7T7F - chain A; structure by X-ray diffraction, 2.30 A resolution.

Chain A:
Molecule: Beta-lactamase OXA-23
Organism: Acinetobacter baumannii
Reference sequence: V5TGX0 (V5TGX0_ACIBA); residues 31-273 here correspond to UniProt positions 20-262 (UniProt number = residue number - 11)
Chain sequence (243 residues; numbered 31 to 273; the number before each row is that of its first residue):
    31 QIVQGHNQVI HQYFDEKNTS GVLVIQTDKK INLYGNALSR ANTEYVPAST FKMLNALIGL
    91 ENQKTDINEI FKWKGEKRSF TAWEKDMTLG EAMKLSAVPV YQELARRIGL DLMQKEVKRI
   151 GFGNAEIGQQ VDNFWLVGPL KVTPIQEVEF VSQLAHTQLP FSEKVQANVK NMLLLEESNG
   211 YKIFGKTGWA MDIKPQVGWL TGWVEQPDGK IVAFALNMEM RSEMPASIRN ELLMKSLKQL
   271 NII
Disordered / not traced: 31-34
Modified positions: Lys82 (lysine nz-carboxylic acid; KCX)
Covalent attachments: compound FDX linked to Ser79
Small-molecule neighbours: FDX ((2R,4S)-2-(1,3-dihydroxypropan-2-yl)-4-{[(3R,5R)-5-(dimethylcarbamoyl)pyrrolidin-3-yl]sulfanyl}-3,4-dihydro-2H-pyrrole-5-carboxylic acid): Ala78, Lys82, Phe110, Ala112, Trp113, Lys124, Leu125, Ser126, Val128, Leu166, Thr217, Gly218, Trp219, Met221, Arg259
Reported in the primary citation:
  - catalytic residues: Ser79, Trp219
  - binding site for FDX: Ser79, Lys82, Phe110, Trp113, Thr217, Trp219, Arg259
  - conformationally variable residues (side-chain flip): Ser79, Val128
  - post-translational modification sites: Lys82
  - catalytic residues: Lys82 (proposed by the authors, not directly observed)

Summary:
Compound FDX is covalently linked to Ser79. The paper reports catalytic residues Ser79, Trp219 and Lys82; a
binding site for FDX at Ser79, Lys82 and Phe110 among others.
Chain A is Beta-lactamase OXA-23 (Acinetobacter baumannii); the structure, MA-1-206-OXA-23 25 minute complex,
was determined by X-ray diffraction together with 7T7D, 7T7E and 7T7G from the same study.
